3DEG - chains C and H of the 11 polymer chains in the assembly; structure by electron microscopy, 10.90 A resolution (very low resolution: no residue pairs are listed; an interface is given only as per-side residue counts).

# Chain C
Molecule: GTP-binding protein lepA
Organism: Escherichia coli
Notes: fragment: ef4
UniProtKB: P60785 (LEPA_ECOLI); residue numbers follow UniProt; this construct covers 1-545
Amino-acid sequence (545 residues; numbered 1 to 545; the number before each row is that of its first residue):
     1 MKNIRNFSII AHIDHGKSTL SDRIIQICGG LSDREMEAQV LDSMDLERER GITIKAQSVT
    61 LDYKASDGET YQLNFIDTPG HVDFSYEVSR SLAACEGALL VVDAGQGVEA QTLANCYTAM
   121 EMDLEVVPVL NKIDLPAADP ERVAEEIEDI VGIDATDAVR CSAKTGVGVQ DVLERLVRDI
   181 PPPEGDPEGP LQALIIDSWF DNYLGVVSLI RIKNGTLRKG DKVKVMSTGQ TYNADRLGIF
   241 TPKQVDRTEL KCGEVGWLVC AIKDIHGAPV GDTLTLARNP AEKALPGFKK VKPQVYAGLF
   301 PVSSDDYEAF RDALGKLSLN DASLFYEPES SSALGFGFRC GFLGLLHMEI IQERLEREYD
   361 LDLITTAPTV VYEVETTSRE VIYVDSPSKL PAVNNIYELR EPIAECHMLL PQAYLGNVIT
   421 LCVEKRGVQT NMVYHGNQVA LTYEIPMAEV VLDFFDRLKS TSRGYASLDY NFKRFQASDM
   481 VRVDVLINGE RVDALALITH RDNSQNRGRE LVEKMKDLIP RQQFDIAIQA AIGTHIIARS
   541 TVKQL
Swiss-Prot annotation at these positions:
  - binding site (GTP): Asp14 to Thr19, Asn131 to Asp134

# Chain H
Molecule: 50S ribosomal protein L11
Organism: Escherichia coli
UniProtKB: P0A7J7 (RL11_ECOLI); residues 1-141 here correspond to UniProt positions 2-142 (UniProt number = residue number + 1)
Amino-acid sequence (141 residues; row label = number of the first residue in the row):
     1 AKKVQAYVKL QVAAGMANPS PPVGPALGQQ GVNIMEFCKA FNAKTDSIEK GLPIPVVITV
    61 YADRSFTFVT KTPPAAVLLK KAAGIKSGSG KPNKDKVGKI SRAQLQEIAQ TKAADMTGAD
   121 IEAMTRSIEG TARSMGLVVE D
Swiss-Prot annotation at these positions:
  - modified residue: Ala1 (N,N,N-trimethylalanine), Lys3 (N6,N6,N6-trimethyllysine), Lys39 (N6,N6,N6-trimethyllysine), Lys71 (N6-succinyllysine), Lys80 (N6-succinyllysine)

# Interface between chain C and chain H
At this resolution (11 A) residue pairs are not listed: 7 residues of chain C and 4 of chain H lie at the interface.

# Summary
The interface between chain C and chain H involves 7 residues on one side and 4 on the other. Curated
annotation (UniProt) lists 10 GTP-binding residues on chain C.
Here chain C is GTP-binding protein lepA and chain H is 50S ribosomal protein L11, both from Escherichia coli.
Entry 3DEG (Complex of elongating Escherichia coli 70S ribosome and EF4(LepA)-GMPPNP) was determined by
electron microscopy.
